3HK5 - chains A and B; structure by X-ray diffraction, 2.20 A resolution.

# Chain A (and B)
Name: Uronate isomerase
Source organism: Bacillus halodurans C-125
Notes: chain B of this document is another copy of the same molecule, construct and numbering; everything in this record applies to it too
UniProtKB: Q9KFI6 (Q9KFI6_BACHD); residues 1-427 here = UniProt positions 1-427
Amino-acid sequence (427 residues; numbered 1 to 427; the number before each row is that of its first residue):
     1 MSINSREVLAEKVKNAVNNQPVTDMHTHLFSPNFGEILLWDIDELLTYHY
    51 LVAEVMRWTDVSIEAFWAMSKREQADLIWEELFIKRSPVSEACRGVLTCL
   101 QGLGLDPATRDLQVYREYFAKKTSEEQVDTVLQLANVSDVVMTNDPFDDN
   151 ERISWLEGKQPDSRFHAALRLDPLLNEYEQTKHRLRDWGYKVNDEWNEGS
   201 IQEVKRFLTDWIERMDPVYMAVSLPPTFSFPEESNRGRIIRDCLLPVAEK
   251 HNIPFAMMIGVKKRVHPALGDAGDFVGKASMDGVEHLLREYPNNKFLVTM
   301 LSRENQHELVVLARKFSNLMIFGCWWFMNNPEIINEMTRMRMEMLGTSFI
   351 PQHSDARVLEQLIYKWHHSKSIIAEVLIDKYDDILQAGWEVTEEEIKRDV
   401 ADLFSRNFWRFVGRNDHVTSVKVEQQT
Unresolved in the structure: 1-4, 415-427
Bound ions: Zn2+: His-26, His-28, Asp-355 (together with D-arabinaric acid)
Ligand contacts:
  - carbonate ion (CO3): His-49, Tyr-50, Ala-53, Asp-271, Ala-272, Arg-314, Lys-315, Trp-326, Phe-327
  - D-arabinaric acid (RAT): His-26, His-28, His-49, Tyr-50, Arg-170, Ser-223, Met-258, Asp-271, Trp-325, Trp-326, Asp-355, Arg-357
What the authors report for this chain:
  - catalytic residues: His-49, Tyr-50, Arg-357 (proposed by the authors, not directly observed)

# Chain A / chain B interface
Pairs across the interface (1):
  Pro-267(A) / Glu-195(B)
Also at the interface, not in a pair above, chain A (2 interface residues in all): Glu-195
Also at the interface, not in a pair above, chain B (2 interface residues in all): Pro-267

# In short
Chain A and chain B each contribute 2 residues to their interface. Bound to chain A: D-arabinaric acid and
carbonate ion. The Zn2+ site is built by His-26(A), His-28(A) and Asp-355(A). From the paper: catalytic
residues His-49(A), Tyr-50(A) and Arg-357(A).
Both chains are Uronate isomerase (Bacillus halodurans C-125). Entry 3HK5 (Crystal structure of uronate
isomerase from Bacillus halodurans complexed with zinc and D-Arabinarate) was determined by X-ray diffraction,
deposited together with 3HK7, 3HK8, 3HK9 and 3HKA.
